8GQ1 - chains L and H of the 3 polymer chains in the assembly; structure by X-ray diffraction, 3.13 A resolution.

# Chain L
Protein: Light Chain of HyHel10 Antibody Fragment (Fab)
Organism: Mus musculus
Notes: antibody fragment or engineered binder
Amino-acid sequence (214 residues; numbered 1 to 214; the number before each row is that of its first residue):
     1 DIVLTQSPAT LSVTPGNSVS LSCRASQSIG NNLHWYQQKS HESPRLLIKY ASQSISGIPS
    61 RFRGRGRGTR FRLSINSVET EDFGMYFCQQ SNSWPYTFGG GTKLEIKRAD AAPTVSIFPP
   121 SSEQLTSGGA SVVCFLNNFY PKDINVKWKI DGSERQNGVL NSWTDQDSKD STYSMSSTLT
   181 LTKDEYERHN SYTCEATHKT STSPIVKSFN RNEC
Not modelled in the structure: 214
Cystine bridges: C23-C88, C134-C194

# Chain H
Protein: Heavy Chain of HyHel10 Antibody Fragment (Fab)
Organism: Mus musculus
Notes: antibody fragment or engineered binder
Amino-acid sequence (231 residues; row label = number of the first residue in the row):
   301 DVQLQESGPS LVKPSQTLSL TCSVTGDSIT SDYWSWIRKF PGNRLEYMGY VSYSGSTYYN
   361 PSLKSRISIT RDTSKNQYYL DLNSVTTEDT ATYYCANWDG DYWGQGTLVT VSAAKTTPPS
   421 VYPLAPGSAA QTNSMVTLGC LVKGYFPEPV TVTWNSGSLS SGVHTFPAVL QSDLYTLSSS
   481 VTVPSSTWPS ETVTCNVAHP ASSTKVDKKI VPRDCGSKPS ICGGSHHHHH H
Not modelled in the structure: 427-433, 487-492, 511-531
Cystine bridges: C322-C395, C440-C495

# How chain L and chain H interact
Contacting residue pairs (57; chain L residue first):
  Y36(L) - G400(H)
  Y36(L) - W403(H)
  Q38(L) - K339(H)  hydrogen bond
  Q38(L) - Y394(H)  hydrogen bond
  S43(L) - W403(H)
  S43(L) - G404(H)  hydrogen bond (side chain-backbone)
  S43(L) - Q405(H)
  P44(L) - W403(H)
  L46(L) - D399(H)
  L46(L) - G400(H)
  M85(L) - N343(H)
  F87(L) - N343(H)
  F87(L) - L345(H)  hydrophobic
  W94(L) - Y347(H)  hydrophobic
  W94(L) - G349(H)
  W94(L) - Y350(H)  hydrophobic
  W94(L) - Y358(H)
  W94(L) - Y359(H)  hydrogen bond (side chain-backbone)
  W94(L) - N360(H)
  P95(L) - N360(H)
  P95(L) - P361(H)
  Y96(L) - Y347(H)
  Y96(L) - Y350(H)
  Y96(L) - W398(H)  hydrogen bond
  F98(L) - L345(H)
  F98(L) - Y347(H)  hydrophobic
  G100(L) - N343(H)
  S116(L) - T437(H)
  F118(L) - L424(H)
  F118(L) - A425(H)
  F118(L) - P426(H)
  F118(L) - T437(H)
  P119(L) - A425(H)
  S121(L) - Y422(H)
  S121(L) - P423(H)
  E123(L) - P423(H)
  E123(L) - K508(H)  salt bridge
  Q124(L) - Y422(H)
  V133(L) - L424(H)  hydrophobic
  F135(L) - F466(H)  hydrophobic
  F135(L) - S478(H)
  F135(L) - S479(H)
  F135(L) - S480(H)
  N137(L) - F466(H)
  N137(L) - S480(H)  hydrogen bond
  N138(L) - H464(H)
  L160(L) - Q471(H)
  S162(L) - F466(H)
  S162(L) - P467(H)  hydrogen bond (side chain-backbone)
  W163(L) - P467(H)
  T164(L) - F466(H)
  D167(L) - H464(H)  salt bridge
  S174(L) - H464(H)  hydrogen bond
  S174(L) - F466(H)
  M175(L) - F466(H)
  S176(L) - F466(H)
  S176(L) - S478(H)  hydrogen bond
Other interface residues (no listed pair), chain L (35 interface residues in all): Y50, Q89, N161, K169, T178
Other interface residues (no listed pair), chain H (43 interface residues in all): I337, R344, E346, M348, V421, L438, G439, L441, K443, S461, T465, V469

# In short
The interface between chain L and chain H involves 35 residues on one side and 43 on the other; the contacts
include 9 hydrogen bonds and 2 salt bridges. Polar contacts include E123(L)-K508(H), D167(L)-H464(H) and
Q38(L)-K339(H).
Chain L is Light Chain of HyHel10 Antibody Fragment (Fab) and chain H is Heavy Chain of HyHel10 Antibody
Fragment (Fab), both from Mus musculus; the structure, HyHEL10 Fab complexed with hen egg lysozyme carrying
arginine cluster in framework region of light chain, was determined by X-ray diffraction.
